9E1U - chains E and J of the 11 polymer chains in the assembly; structure by electron microscopy, 3.10 A resolution.

== Chain E ==
Molecule: Histone H3.2
Organism: Xenopus laevis
Reference sequence: P84233 (H32_XENLA); residues 0-135 here correspond to UniProt positions 1-136 (UniProt number = residue number + 1)
Chain sequence (136 residues; numbered 0 to 135; the number before each row is that of its first residue; numbering starts at 0):
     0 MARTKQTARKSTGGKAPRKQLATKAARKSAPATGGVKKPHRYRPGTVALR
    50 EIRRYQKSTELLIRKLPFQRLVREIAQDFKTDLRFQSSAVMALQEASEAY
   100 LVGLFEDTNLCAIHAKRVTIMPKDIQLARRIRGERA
Unresolved in the structure: 0-37, 134-135
Curated features (UniProtKB/Swiss-Prot):
  - modified residue: Arg2 (Asymmetric dimethylarginine), Thr3 (Phosphothreonine), Lys4 (Allysine), Gln5 (5-glutamyl dopamine), Thr6 (Phosphothreonine), Arg8 (Citrulline), Lys9 (N6,N6,N6-trimethyllysine), Ser10 (ADP-ribosylserine), Thr11 (Phosphothreonine), Lys14 (N6-(2-hydroxyisobutyryl)lysine), Arg17 (Asymmetric dimethylarginine), Lys18 (N6-(2-hydroxyisobutyryl)lysine), Lys23 (N6-(2-hydroxyisobutyryl)lysine), Arg26 (Citrulline), Lys27 (N6,N6,N6-trimethyllysine), Ser28 (ADP-ribosylserine), Lys36 (N6,N6,N6-trimethyllysine), Lys37 (N6-methyllysine), Tyr41 (Phosphotyrosine), Lys56 (N6,N6,N6-trimethyllysine) and 8 more in UniProt
  - lipidation: Cys110 (S-palmitoyl cysteine)

== Chain J ==
Molecule: 152-nt DNA strand
Sequence (152 nucleotides; each row starts with the number of its first residue; numbers below 1 keep their minus sign (DC-75 is residue -75)):
   -75 CCCTGGAGAATCCCGGTGCCGAGGCCGCTCAATTGGTCGTAGACAGCTCT
   -25 AGCACCGCTTAAACGCACGTACGCGCTGTCCCCCGCGTTTTAACCGCCAA
    25 GGGGATTACTCCCTAGTCTCCAGGCACGTGTCAGATATATACATCCTGTG
    75 CA

== How chain E and chain J interact ==
Contacting residue pairs (20):
  His39(E) - DG-68(J)  sugar contact
  Arg40(E) - DG9(J)  hydrogen bond to the base
  Arg40(E) - DC10(J)  hydrogen bond to the sugar
  Tyr41(E) - DG9(J)  sugar contact
  Tyr41(E) - DC10(J)  hydrogen bond to the phosphate
  Arg42(E) - DG9(J)  sugar contact
  Pro43(E) - DC8(J)  phosphate contact
  Pro43(E) - DG9(J)  phosphate contact
  Gly44(E) - DG9(J)  hydrogen bond to the phosphate
  Val46(E) - DG9(J)  phosphate contact
  Val46(E) - DC10(J)  phosphate contact
  Ala47(E) - DG9(J)  phosphate contact
  Arg63(E) - DA17(J)  phosphate contact
  Arg63(E) - DC18(J)  salt bridge to the phosphate
  Lys64(E) - DC18(J)  phosphate contact
  Leu65(E) - DA17(J)  phosphate contact
  Leu65(E) - DC18(J)  hydrogen bond to the phosphate
  Pro66(E) - DA17(J)  sugar contact
  Arg69(E) - DA17(J)  salt bridge to the phosphate
  Arg83(E) - DG27(J)  sugar contact
Also at the interface, not in a pair above, chain E (18 interface residues in all): Thr45, Arg49, Lys56, Asp81
Also at the interface, not in a pair above, chain J (10 interface residues in all): DA-67, DT-65, DG26

== Overview ==
The interface between chain E and chain J involves 18 residues on one side and 10 on the other; the contacts
include 5 hydrogen bonds and 2 salt bridges. Polar contacts include Arg40(E)-DG9(J), Arg40(E)-DC10(J) and
Tyr41(E)-DC10(J).
Chain E is Histone H3.2 (Xenopus laevis) and chain J is a 152-nt DNA strand; the structure, Snf2h bound
nucleosome complex - ClassC1, was determined by electron microscopy together with 9E1L, 9E1M, 9E1N, 9E1O,
9E1P, 9E1Q and 4 further entries from the same study.
